PDB entry 3C57 | X-ray diffraction, 1.70 A resolution | chains A and B

Chain A (and B):
Protein: Two component transcriptional regulatory protein devr
Source organism: Mycobacterium tuberculosis
Notes: fragment: C-terminal Domain residues 144-217; chain B of this document is another copy of the same molecule, construct and numbering; everything in this record applies to it too
Reference sequence: P95193 (P95193_MYCTU); residues 144-217 here = UniProt positions 144-217
Sequence (95 residues; numbered 123 to 217; the number before each row is that of its first residue):
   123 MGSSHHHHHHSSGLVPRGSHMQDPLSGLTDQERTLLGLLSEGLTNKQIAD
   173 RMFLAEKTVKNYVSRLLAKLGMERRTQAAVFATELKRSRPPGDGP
Unresolved in the structure: 123-148, 200-217 (chain B: 123-150, 200-217)
Differences from the reference sequence: expression tag (123-143)
What the authors report for this chain:
  - conformationally variable residues (register shift): Gly193, Arg196 to Gln199

Chain A / chain B interface:
Contacting residue pairs (21):
  Gly149(A) - Ser162(B)
  Gly149(A) - Glu163(B)
  Gly149(A) - Gly164(B)
  Leu150(A) - Ser162(B)  hydrogen bond (backbone-backbone)
  Arg155(A) - Ser162(B)  hydrogen bond
  Leu158(A) - Leu158(B)  hydrophobic
  Ser162(A) - Leu158(B)
  Gly164(A) - Arg196(B)  hydrogen bond (backbone-side chain)
  Thr166(A) - Glu195(B)
  Thr166(A) - Arg196(B)
  Asn167(A) - Glu195(B)  hydrogen bond (backbone-side chain)
  Gln169(A) - Arg196(B)  hydrogen bond
  Leu189(A) - Leu192(B)
  Leu189(A) - Gly193(B)
  Leu192(A) - Leu189(B)  hydrophobic
  Gly193(A) - Leu189(B)
  Glu195(A) - Thr166(B)
  Glu195(A) - Asn167(B)  hydrogen bond (side chain-backbone)
  Arg196(A) - Gly164(B)  hydrogen bond (side chain-backbone)
  Arg196(A) - Thr166(B)
  Arg196(A) - Gln169(B)  hydrogen bond
Other interface residues (no listed pair), chain A (16 interface residues in all): Leu161, Leu165
Other interface residues (no listed pair), chain B (14 interface residues in all): Leu161, Leu165

Overview:
Chain A and chain B form an interface of 16 and 14 residues respectively, with 8 hydrogen bonds. Among the
polar pairs are Arg155(A)-Ser162(B), Gly164(A)-Arg196(B) and Asn167(A)-Glu195(B). From the paper:
conformational variability at Gly193(A) and Arg196(A).
Chain A and chain B are both Two component transcriptional regulatory protein devr (Mycobacterium
tuberculosis); the structure, Crystal Structure of the Mycobacterium tuberculosis Hypoxic Response Regulator
DosR C-terminal Domain Crystal Form II, was determined by X-ray diffraction.
